5KFF - chains A and T of the 3 polymer chains in the assembly; structure by X-ray diffraction, 1.70 A resolution.

== Chain A ==
Name: DNA polymerase eta
From: Homo sapiens
Notes: EC 2.7.7.7
UniProtKB: Q9Y253 (POLH_HUMAN); residue numbers follow UniProt; this construct covers 1-432
Sequence (435 residues; row label = number of the first residue in the row; numbers below 1 keep their minus sign (Gly-2 is residue -2)):
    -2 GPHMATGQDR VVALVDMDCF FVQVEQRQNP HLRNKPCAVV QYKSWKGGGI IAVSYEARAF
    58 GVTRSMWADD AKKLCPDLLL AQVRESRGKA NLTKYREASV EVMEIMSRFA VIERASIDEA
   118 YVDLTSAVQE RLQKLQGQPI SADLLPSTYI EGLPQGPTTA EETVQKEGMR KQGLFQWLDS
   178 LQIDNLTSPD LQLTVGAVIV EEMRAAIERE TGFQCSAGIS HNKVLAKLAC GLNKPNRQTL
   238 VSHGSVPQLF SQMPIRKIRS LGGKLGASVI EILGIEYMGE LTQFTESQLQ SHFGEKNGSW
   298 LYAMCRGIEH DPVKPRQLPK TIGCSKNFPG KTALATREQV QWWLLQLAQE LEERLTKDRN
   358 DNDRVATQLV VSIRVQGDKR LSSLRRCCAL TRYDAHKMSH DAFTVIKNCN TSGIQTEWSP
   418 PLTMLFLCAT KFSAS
Disordered / not traced: 155-159
Construct notes: expression tag (-2 to 0)
Ion coordination: Mn2+ site 1: Asp13, Asp115, Glu116 (together with 2'-deoxyadenosine 5'-triphosphate) (shared with 1 residue of chain P); Mn2+ site 2: Asp13, Met14, Asp115 (together with 2'-deoxyadenosine 5'-triphosphate)
Small-molecule neighbours: 2'-deoxyadenosine 5'-triphosphate (DTP): Asp13, Met14, Asp15, Cys16, Phe17, Phe18, Ile48, Ala49, Tyr52, Arg55, Arg61, Ile114, Asp115, Glu116, Lys231
UniProt features mapped onto this chain:
  - binding site (Mg(2+)): Asp13, Met14, Asp115, Glu116
  - binding site (Mn(2+)): Asp13, Met14, Asp115, Glu116
  - binding site (a 2'-deoxyribonucleoside 5'-triphosphate): Arg61
  - natural variant: Val37 (deletion: In XPV), Leu75 (deletion: In XPV), Arg93 (R93P: In XPV), Arg111 (R111H: In XPV), Thr122 (T122P: In XPV), Gly153 (G153D: In a breast cancer sample), Thr191 (T191P: In XPV), Gly263 (G263V: In XPV), Val266 (V266D: In XPV), Gly295 (G295R: In XPV), Arg361 (R361S: In XPV)
  - mutagenesis: Tyr52 (Y52A/F: Reduces DNA polymerase activity; Y52E: Reduces DNA polymerase activity. Increases fidelity of replication and reduces translesion bypass), Arg61 (R61A: Reduces enzymatic activity by two-thirds), Ser62 (S62G: Increased DNA polymerase activity and translesion bypass compared to wild-type), Ala68 (A68S/V: Severe reduction in thymine dimer translesion bypass), Asn324 to Pro326 (Reduces binding to chromatin and to monoubiquitinated PCNA. Abolishes binding to monoubiquitinated PCNA; when associated with 705-E--H-713 Del)

== Chain T ==
Molecule: 12-nt DNA strand
Sequence (12 nucleotides; row label = number of the first residue in the row):
     1 CATTATGACG CT
Small-molecule neighbours: 2'-deoxyadenosine 5'-triphosphate (DTP): DT3, DT4, DA5

== Interface between chain A and chain T ==
Contacting residue pairs - 41 pairs, chain A then chain T:
  Gln38(A) with DT4(T), hydrogen bond to the base; DA5(T), sugar contact
  Tyr39(A) with DT4(T), phosphate contact; DA5(T), hydrogen bond to the phosphate
  Trp42(A) with DA2(T), stacking on the base
  Gly46(A) with DT3(T), base contact
  Ile47(A) with DT3(T), base contact
  Arg61(A) with DT3(T), base contact
  Ser62(A) with DT3(T), base contact
  Trp64(A) with DA2(T), phosphate contact; DT3(T), sugar contact
  Lys86(A) with DT6(T), salt bridge to the phosphate
  Leu89(A) with DA5(T), phosphate contact
  Arg93(A) with DT6(T), salt bridge to the phosphate; DG7(T), salt bridge to the phosphate
  Lys293(A) with DG10(T), phosphate contact
  Lys311(A) with DC9(T), phosphate contact
  Arg313(A) with DA8(T), salt bridge to the phosphate
  Pro316(A) with DA8(T), phosphate contact
  Lys317(A) with DA8(T), hydrogen bond to the phosphate; DC9(T), salt bridge to the phosphate
  Thr318(A) with DG7(T), sugar contact; DA8(T), hydrogen bond to the phosphate
  Ile319(A) with DG7(T), phosphate contact
  Gly320(A) with DT6(T), sugar contact; DG7(T), hydrogen bond to the phosphate
  Cys321(A) with DT6(T), phosphate contact
  Ser322(A) with DA5(T), sugar contact; DT6(T), hydrogen bond to the phosphate
  Lys323(A) with DA5(T), salt bridge to the phosphate
  Asn324(A) with DT4(T), hydrogen bond to the phosphate; DA5(T), hydrogen bond to the phosphate
  Pro326(A) with DC1(T), phosphate contact; DA2(T), base contact; DT4(T), phosphate contact
  Gly327(A) with DC1(T), hydrogen bond to the phosphate; DA2(T), phosphate contact
  Thr329(A) with DA2(T), base contact
  Arg351(A) with DT6(T), salt bridge to the phosphate; DG7(T), salt bridge to the phosphate
  Leu378(A) with DT6(T), base contact
Interface residues without a listed pair, chain A (32 interface residues in all): Ile48, Ala87, Arg111, Glu347
Interface residues without a listed pair, chain T (11 interface residues in all): DC11

== Overview ==
The interface between chain A and chain T involves 32 residues on one side and 11 on the other, with 9
hydrogen bonds, 8 salt bridges and 1 aromatic stacking contact. Polar contacts include Gln38(A)-DT4(T),
Tyr39(A)-DA5(T) and Lys317(A)-DA8(T).
Here chain A is DNA polymerase eta (Homo sapiens) and chain T is a 12-nt DNA strand. Entry 5KFF (Human DNA
polymerase eta-DNA ternary complex: reaction with 1 mM Mn2+ for 1800s) was determined by X-ray diffraction
together with 5KFA, 5KFB, 5KFC, 5KFD, 5KFE, 5KFG and 28 further entries from the same study.
